6S6W - chains A and B; structure by X-ray diffraction, 3.25 A resolution.

Chain A (and B):
Protein: Aldehyde dehydrogenase family 1 member A3
From: Homo sapiens
Notes: EC 1.2.1.36; chain B of this document is another copy of the same molecule, construct and numbering; everything in this record applies to it too
Reference sequence: P47895 (AL1A3_HUMAN); residues 20-508 here = UniProt positions 20-508
Sequence (489 residues; row label = number of the first residue in the row):
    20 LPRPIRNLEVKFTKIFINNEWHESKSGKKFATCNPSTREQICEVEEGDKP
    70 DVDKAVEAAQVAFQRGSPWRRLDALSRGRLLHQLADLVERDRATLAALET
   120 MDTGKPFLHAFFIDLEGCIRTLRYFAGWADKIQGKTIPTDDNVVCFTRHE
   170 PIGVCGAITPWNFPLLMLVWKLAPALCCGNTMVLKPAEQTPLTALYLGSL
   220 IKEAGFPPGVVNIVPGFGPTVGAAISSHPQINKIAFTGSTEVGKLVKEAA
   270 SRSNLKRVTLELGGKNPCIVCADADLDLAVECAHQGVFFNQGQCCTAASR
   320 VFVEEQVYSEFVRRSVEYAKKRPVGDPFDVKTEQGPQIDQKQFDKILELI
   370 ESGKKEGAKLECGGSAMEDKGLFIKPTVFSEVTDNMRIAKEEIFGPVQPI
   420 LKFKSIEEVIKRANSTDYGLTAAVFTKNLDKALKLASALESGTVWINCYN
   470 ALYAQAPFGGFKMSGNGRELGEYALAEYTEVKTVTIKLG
Disordered / not traced: 20-22, 382-383, 387-394 (chain B: fully traced)
Ligand contacts:
  - KXT (2,6-diphenylimidazo[1,2-a]pyridine): Phe-131, Ile-132, Glu-135, Gly-136, Thr-140, Leu-185, Trp-189, Leu-471, Tyr-472, Ala-473, Leu-489
  - NAD (nicotinamide-adenine-dinucleotide): Ile-177, Thr-178, Pro-179, Trp-180, Asn-181, Lys-204, Pro-205, Ala-206, Glu-207, Phe-236, Gly-237, Pro-238, Gly-241, Ala-242, Phe-255, Thr-256, Gly-257, Ser-258, Val-261, Leu-264, Val-265, Lys-360, Gln-361, Lys-364

How chain A and chain B interact:
Pairs across the interface (119; chain A residue first):
  Arg-84(A) with Glu-426(B), salt bridge; Ile-429(B); Ala-457(B)
  Lys-154(A) with Tyr-492(B), hydrogen bond
  Ile-156(A) with Gln-474(B); Ala-475(B), hydrophobic; Pro-476(B)
  Pro-157(A) with Gln-474(B)
  Thr-158(A) with Gln-474(B)
  Asp-159(A) with Tyr-472(B), hydrogen bond
  Val-162(A) with Tyr-472(B)
  Cys-164(A) with Ala-475(B), hydrophobic
  Thr-166(A) with Pro-476(B); Tyr-492(B), hydrogen bond
  Arg-167(A) with Ser-456(B)
  His-168(A) with Tyr-492(B), hydrogen bond
  Glu-169(A) with Ser-456(B); Phe-480(B)
  Lys-263(A) with Ser-270(B); Arg-271(B), hydrogen bond (side chain-backbone); Ser-272(B), hydrogen bond (side chain-backbone)
  Lys-266(A) with Ser-270(B); Leu-274(B); Lys-275(B), hydrogen bond (side chain-backbone)
  Glu-267(A) with Glu-267(B); Ser-270(B); Arg-271(B)
  Ser-270(A) with Lys-263(B); Lys-266(B); Glu-267(B); Ser-270(B)
  Arg-271(A) with Lys-263(B); Glu-267(B), salt bridge
  Ser-272(A) with Lys-263(B), hydrogen bond (backbone-side chain)
  Asn-273(A) with Met-482(B)
  Leu-274(A) with Leu-279(B), hydrophobic; Leu-281(B), hydrophobic; Met-482(B); Asn-485(B), hydrogen bond (backbone-side chain)
  Lys-275(A) with Lys-266(B)
  Leu-279(A) with Leu-274(B), hydrophobic
  Leu-281(A) with Leu-274(B), hydrophobic
  Glu-426(A) with Arg-84(B), salt bridge
  Ile-429(A) with Arg-84(B)
  Ala-455(A) with Lys-501(B), hydrogen bond (backbone-side chain)
  Ser-456(A) with Arg-167(B); Glu-169(B); Lys-501(B), hydrogen bond (backbone-side chain)
  Ala-457(A) with Arg-84(B)
  Leu-458(A) with Lys-501(B), hydrogen bond (backbone-side chain)
  Ser-460(A) with Lys-501(B)
  Gly-461(A) with Val-500(B); Lys-501(B); Thr-502(B), hydrogen bond (backbone-backbone)
  Thr-462(A) with Thr-502(B)
  Val-463(A) with Thr-502(B), hydrogen bond (backbone-backbone); Val-503(B); Thr-504(B), hydrogen bond (backbone-backbone)
  Trp-464(A) with Thr-504(B)
  Ile-465(A) with Thr-504(B), hydrogen bond (backbone-backbone); Ile-505(B), hydrophobic; Lys-506(B), hydrogen bond (backbone-backbone)
  Asn-466(A) with Lys-506(B)
  Cys-467(A) with Thr-504(B); Lys-506(B)
  Tyr-472(A) with Thr-158(B); Asp-159(B), hydrogen bond; Val-162(B); Thr-504(B)
  Gln-474(A) with Ile-156(B); Pro-157(B); Thr-158(B)
  Ala-475(A) with Cys-164(B), hydrophobic; Thr-502(B)
  Pro-476(A) with Thr-166(B); Val-500(B), hydrophobic; Thr-502(B), hydrogen bond (backbone-side chain)
  Gly-479(A) with Glu-499(B)
  Phe-480(A) with Glu-499(B); Val-500(B)
  Met-482(A) with Asn-273(B); Leu-274(B)
  Arg-487(A) with Glu-499(B), salt bridge; Val-500(B), hydrogen bond (side chain-backbone)
  Glu-491(A) with Lys-154(B), salt bridge
  Tyr-492(A) with Lys-154(B); Thr-166(B), hydrogen bond; His-168(B), hydrogen bond; Val-500(B), hydrophobic
  Glu-499(A) with Gly-479(B); Phe-480(B); Arg-487(B), salt bridge
  Val-500(A) with Gly-461(B); Pro-476(B), hydrophobic; Phe-480(B); Arg-487(B), hydrogen bond (backbone-side chain); Tyr-492(B), hydrophobic
  Lys-501(A) with Ala-455(B), hydrogen bond (side chain-backbone); Ser-456(B), hydrogen bond (side chain-backbone); Leu-458(B), hydrogen bond (side chain-backbone); Ser-460(B); Gly-461(B); Val-463(B)
  Thr-502(A) with Gly-461(B), hydrogen bond (backbone-backbone); Thr-462(B); Val-463(B), hydrogen bond (backbone-backbone); Ala-475(B); Pro-476(B), hydrogen bond (side chain-backbone)
  Val-503(A) with Val-463(B)
  Thr-504(A) with Val-463(B), hydrogen bond (backbone-backbone); Trp-464(B); Ile-465(B), hydrogen bond (backbone-backbone); Cys-467(B); Ala-470(B); Tyr-472(B)
  Ile-505(A) with Ile-465(B)
  Lys-506(A) with Ile-465(B), hydrogen bond (backbone-backbone); Asn-466(B); Cys-467(B)
Other interface residues (no listed pair), chain A (62 interface residues in all): Gly-153, Thr-259, Arg-276, Val-277, Lys-453, Ala-470, Asn-485
Other interface residues (no listed pair), chain B (63 interface residues in all): Gly-153, Thr-259, Gly-262, Arg-276, Leu-452, Lys-481, Glu-491

In short:
62 residues of chain A face 63 of chain B across their interface; the contacts include 32 hydrogen bonds and 6
salt bridges. Among the polar pairs are Arg-84(A)/Glu-426(B), Arg-271(A)/Glu-267(B) and Arg-487(A)/Glu-499(B).
Ligands of chain A: NAD and compound KXT.
Chain A and chain B are both Aldehyde dehydrogenase family 1 member A3 (Homo sapiens); the structure, Crystal
Structure of human ALDH1A3 in complex with 2,6-diphenylimidazo[1,2-a]pyridine (compound GA11) and NAD+, was
determined by X-ray diffraction, deposited together with 6TE5.
